PDB entry 5D50 | X-ray diffraction, 2.49 A resolution | chains E and G of the 8 polymer chains in the assembly

# Chain E (and G)
Molecule: Anti-repressor protein
Source organism: Salmonella phage SPC32H
Notes: chain G of this document is another copy of the same molecule, construct and numbering; everything in this record applies to it too
UniProt: T1SA45 (T1SA45_9CAUD); residue numbers follow UniProt; this construct covers 1-86
Chain sequence (86 residues; each row starts with the number of its first residue):
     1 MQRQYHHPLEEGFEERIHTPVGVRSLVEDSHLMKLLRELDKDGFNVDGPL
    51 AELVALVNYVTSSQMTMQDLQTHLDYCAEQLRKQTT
Not modelled in the structure: 1-12 (chain G: 1-9)
From the paper describing this entry:
  - self-association interface (contacts with another copy of this molecule); pairs are residue here / residue on that copy: H18-N58 (hydrogen bond), Y76-D69 (hydrogen bond)

# Interface between chain E and chain G
Residue-residue contacts - 42 pairs, chain E then chain G:
  I17(E) - A51(G)
  I17(E) - E52(G)
  I17(E) - A55(G)
  H18(E) - V54(G)
  H18(E) - A55(G)
  H18(E) - N58(G)  hydrogen bond
  V23(E) - L56(G)  hydrophobic
  V23(E) - Y59(G)  hydrophobic
  L26(E) - E52(G)
  L26(E) - L56(G)  hydrophobic
  S30(E) - E52(G)
  H31(E) - E52(G)  salt bridge
  L32(E) - L32(G)  hydrophobic
  L32(E) - L36(G)  hydrophobic
  L32(E) - E52(G)  hydrogen bond (backbone-side chain)
  L35(E) - L36(G)  hydrophobic
  L35(E) - P49(G)  hydrophobic
  L36(E) - L32(G)  hydrophobic
  L36(E) - L35(G)  hydrophobic
  L39(E) - L35(G)  hydrophobic
  L39(E) - L39(G)  hydrophobic
  D47(E) - F13(G)
  D47(E) - E14(G)
  A51(E) - E14(G)
  E52(E) - L26(G)
  E52(E) - S30(G)
  E52(E) - H31(G)  salt bridge
  E52(E) - L32(G)  hydrogen bond (side chain-backbone)
  L53(E) - L32(G)  hydrophobic
  A55(E) - I17(G)
  L56(E) - L53(G)  hydrophobic
  L56(E) - V60(G)  hydrophobic
  Y59(E) - Y59(G)  hydrophobic
  Y59(E) - S63(G)  hydrogen bond
  Y59(E) - Q64(G)
  Y59(E) - M67(G)
  V60(E) - L56(G)  hydrophobic
  S63(E) - Y59(G)  hydrogen bond
  S63(E) - M67(G)
  Q64(E) - Y59(G)  hydrogen bond
  M67(E) - S63(G)
  M67(E) - M67(G)  hydrophobic
Other interface residues (no listed pair), chain E (26 interface residues in all): F13, E14, V46, G48, P49
Other interface residues (no listed pair), chain G (25 interface residues in all): V23, G48
From the paper, about this interface:
  - pairs named by the authors: N58(G)-H18(E) (hydrogen bond)

# Summary
26 residues of chain E and 25 residues of chain G are in contact; the contacts include 6 hydrogen bonds and 2
salt bridges. Among the polar pairs are H31(E)-E52(G), H18(E)-N58(G) and L32(E)-E52(G). The paper describes a
hydrogen bond between N58(G) and H18(E). The paper reports a self-association interface involving H18(E),
N58(E) and Y76(E).
Chain E and chain G are both Anti-repressor protein (Salmonella phage SPC32H); the structure, Crystal
structure of Rep-Ant complex from Salmonella-temperate phage, was determined by X-ray diffraction (same
publication as 5D4Z).
